Entry 1S6Q (X-ray diffraction, 3.00 A resolution); this record covers chains A and B.

Chain A:
Name: POL polyprotein [Contains: Reverse transcriptase]
Organism: Human immunodeficiency virus 1
Notes: EC 2.7.7.49; fragment: p66 subunit
Reference sequence: P03366 (POL_HV1B1); residues 1-560 here correspond to UniProt positions 168-727 (UniProt number = residue number + 167)
Chain sequence (560 residues; row label = number of the first residue in the row):
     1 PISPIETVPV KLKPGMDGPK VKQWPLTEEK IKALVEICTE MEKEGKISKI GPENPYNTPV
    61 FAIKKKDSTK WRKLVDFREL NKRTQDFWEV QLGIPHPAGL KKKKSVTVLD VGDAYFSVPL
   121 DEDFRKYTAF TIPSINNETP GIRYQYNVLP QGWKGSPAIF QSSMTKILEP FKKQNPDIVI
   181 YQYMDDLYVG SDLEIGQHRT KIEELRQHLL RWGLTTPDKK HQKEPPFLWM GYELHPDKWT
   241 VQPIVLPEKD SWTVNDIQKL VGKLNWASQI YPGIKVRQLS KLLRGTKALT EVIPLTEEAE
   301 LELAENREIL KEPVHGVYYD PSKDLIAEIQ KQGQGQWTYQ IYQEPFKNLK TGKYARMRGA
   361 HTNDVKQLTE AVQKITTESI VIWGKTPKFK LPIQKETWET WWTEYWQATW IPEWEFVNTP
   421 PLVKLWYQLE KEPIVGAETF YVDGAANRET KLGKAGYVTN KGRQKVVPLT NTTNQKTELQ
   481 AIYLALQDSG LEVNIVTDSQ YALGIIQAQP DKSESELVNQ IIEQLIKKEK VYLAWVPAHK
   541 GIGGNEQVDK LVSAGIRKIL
Unresolved in the structure: 553-560
Differences from the reference sequence: engineered mutation S280 (Cys447 in P03366)
Ligand contacts: TPB (4-[4-(2,4,6-trimethyl-phenylamino)-pyrimidin-2-ylamino]-benzonitrile): P95, L100, K101, K103, V106, V179, Y181, Y188, G190, F227, W229, L234, H235, P236, Y318
What the authors report for this chain:
  - binding site for TPB: P95, L100, Y181, Y188, W229, L234

Chain B:
Name: POL polyprotein [Contains: Reverse transcriptase]
Organism: Human immunodeficiency virus 1
Notes: EC 2.7.7.49; fragment: p51 subunit
Reference sequence: P03366 (POL_HV1B1); residues 1-430 here correspond to UniProt positions 168-597 (UniProt number = residue number + 167)
Chain sequence (430 residues; numbered 1 to 430; the number before each row is that of its first residue):
     1 PISPIETVPV KLKPGMDGPK VKQWPLTEEK IKALVEICTE MEKEGKISKI GPENPYNTPV
    61 FAIKKKDSTK WRKLVDFREL NKRTQDFWEV QLGIPHPAGL KKKKSVTVLD VGDAYFSVPL
   121 DEDFRKYTAF TIPSINNETP GIRYQYNVLP QGWKGSPAIF QSSMTKILEP FKKQNPDIVI
   181 YQYMDDLYVG SDLEIGQHRT KIEELRQHLL RWGLTTPDKK HQKEPPFLWM GYELHPDKWT
   241 VQPIVLPEKD SWTVNDIQKL VGKLNWASQI YPGIKVRQLS KLLRGTKALT EVIPLTEEAE
   301 LELAENREIL KEPVHGVYYD PSKDLIAEIQ KQGQGQWTYQ IYQEPFKNLK TGKYARMRGA
   361 HTNDVKQLTE AVQKITTESI VIWGKTPKFK LPIQKETWET WWTEYWQATW IPEWEFVNTP
   421 PLVKLWYQLE
Unresolved in the structure: 428-430
Differences from the reference sequence: engineered mutation S280 (Cys447 in P03366)

Interface between chain A and chain B:
Residue-residue contacts - 83 pairs, chain A then chain B:
  V8(A) - E53(B)
  P9(A) - E53(B)
  Q85(A) - E53(B)  hydrogen bond (side chain-backbone)
  D86(A) - K20(B)  salt bridge
  D86(A) - P55(B)
  F87(A) - P52(B)
  W88(A) - K22(B)
  W88(A) - P52(B)  hydrogen bond (backbone-backbone)
  W88(A) - N54(B)
  W88(A) - P55(B)
  W88(A) - N57(B)
  W88(A) - T131(B)
  W88(A) - R143(B)
  L92(A) - K22(B)
  L92(A) - N137(B)
  P95(A) - N136(B)
  H96(A) - N136(B)  hydrogen bond (backbone-side chain)
  G99(A) - N136(B)
  G99(A) - E138(B)
  L100(A) - E138(B)
  K101(A) - E138(B)  salt bridge
  S162(A) - P52(B)
  Y181(A) - E138(B)
  E370(A) - Q394(B)
  Q373(A) - Q394(B)
  Q373(A) - E396(B)
  Q373(A) - T397(B)  hydrogen bond
  Q373(A) - T400(B)  hydrogen bond
  I380(A) - L26(B)
  I380(A) - T400(B)
  V381(A) - P25(B)  hydrophobic
  V381(A) - N136(B)  hydrogen bond (backbone-backbone)
  I382(A) - I135(B)
  I382(A) - N136(B)  hydrogen bond (backbone-side chain)
  W383(A) - I135(B)
  G384(A) - T27(B)
  G384(A) - E28(B)  hydrogen bond (backbone-backbone)
  G384(A) - I135(B)
  W402(A) - K331(B)  hydrogen bond (backbone-side chain)
  W402(A) - D364(B)
  Y405(A) - K331(B)
  W406(A) - K331(B)
  W406(A) - V417(B)
  W406(A) - N418(B)
  W406(A) - T419(B)
  Q407(A) - K331(B)
  Q407(A) - P392(B)
  Q407(A) - I393(B)
  Q407(A) - Q394(B)  hydrogen bond (side chain-backbone)
  A408(A) - W337(B)  hydrophobic
  A408(A) - D364(B)
  A408(A) - P392(B)  hydrogen bond (backbone-backbone)
  A408(A) - I393(B)
  T409(A) - D364(B)
  T409(A) - V365(B)
  W410(A) - N363(B)
  W410(A) - V365(B)  hydrophobic
  W410(A) - W401(B)
  W410(A) - Y405(B)
  P433(A) - N255(B)
  I434(A) - T290(B)
  V435(A) - T290(B)
  T439(A) - K287(B)
  T439(A) - A288(B)
  T439(A) - L289(B)  hydrogen bond (side chain-backbone)
  Y441(A) - V254(B)
  Y441(A) - Q258(B)
  Y441(A) - T286(B)
  Y441(A) - K287(B)  hydrogen bond (side chain-backbone)
  T459(A) - T286(B)
  N460(A) - T286(B)
  N460(A) - K287(B)
  N460(A) - A288(B)
  N494(A) - L289(B)
  Y532(A) - N255(B)  hydrogen bond
  Y532(A) - K259(B)
  Y532(A) - L289(B)  hydrophobic
  K540(A) - N265(B)  hydrogen bond
  G541(A) - R284(B)
  I542(A) - L283(B)
  G543(A) - R284(B)  hydrogen bond (backbone-side chain)
  G544(A) - R284(B)
  E546(A) - R284(B)  salt bridge
Also at the interface, not in a pair above, chain A (60 interface residues in all): E89, G93, A158, Q161, T165, R358, T376, T377, T386, E432, G436, V496, A534, W535, V536, P537, Q547
Also at the interface, not in a pair above, chain B (51 interface residues in all): E29, Y56, P140, G285, P420, L422

Summary:
The interface between chain A and chain B involves 60 residues on one side and 51 on the other; the contacts
include 16 hydrogen bonds and 3 salt bridges. Among the polar pairs are D86(A)-K20(B), K101(A)-E138(B) and
E546(A)-R284(B). From the paper: a binding site for TPB at P95(A), L100(A) and Y181(A) among others.
Chain A is POL polyprotein [Contains: Reverse transcriptase] and chain B is POL polyprotein [Contains: Reverse
transcriptase], both from Human immunodeficiency virus 1; the structure, Crystal structure of HIV-1 reverse
transcriptase (RT) in complex with janssen-R147681, was determined by X-ray diffraction, deposited together
with 1S6P, 1S9E, 1S9G, 1SUQ and 1SV5.
